PDB entry 4AG4 | X-ray diffraction, 2.80 A resolution | chains A and L of the 3 polymer chains in the assembly

== Chain A ==
Protein: Epithelial discoidin domain-containing receptor 1
Source organism: Homo sapiens
Notes: EC 2.7.10.1
UniProtKB: Q08345 (DDR1_HUMAN); residue numbers follow UniProt; this construct covers 29-367
Amino-acid sequence (351 residues; row label = number of the first residue in the row):
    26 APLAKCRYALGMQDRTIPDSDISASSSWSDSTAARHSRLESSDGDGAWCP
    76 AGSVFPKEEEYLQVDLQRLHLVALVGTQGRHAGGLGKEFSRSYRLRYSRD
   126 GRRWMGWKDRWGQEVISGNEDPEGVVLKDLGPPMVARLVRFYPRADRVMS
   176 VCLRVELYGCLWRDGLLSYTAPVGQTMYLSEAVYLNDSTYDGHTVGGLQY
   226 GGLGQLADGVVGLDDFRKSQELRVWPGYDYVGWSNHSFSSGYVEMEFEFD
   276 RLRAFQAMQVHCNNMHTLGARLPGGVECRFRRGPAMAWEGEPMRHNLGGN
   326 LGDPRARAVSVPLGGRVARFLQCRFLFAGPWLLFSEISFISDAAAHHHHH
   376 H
Disordered / not traced: 26-29, 371-376
Disulfides: Cys31-Cys185, Cys74-Cys177, Cys303-Cys348
Covalently attached groups: N-acetylglucosamine (NAG) linked to Asn211, Asn260
Differences from the reference sequence: expression tag (26-28, 368-376)
Ion coordination: Ca2+ site 1: Asn211, Gln230, Tyr253, Tyr255; Ca2+ site 2: Gln230, Asp233, Val235, Ser360, Glu361
From the paper describing this entry:
  - post-translational modification sites: Asn211, Asn260
  - Ca2+ coordination: Asp233, Glu361
  - contacts within the chain: Leu94-Trp187, Arg124-Asp216 (salt bridge), Val160-Trp187, Trp187-Leu191, Trp187-Leu228, Trp187-Ala232, Met318-Arg341
  - self-association interface (contacts with another copy of this molecule); pairs are residue here / residue on that copy: Leu99-Leu247, Leu152-Leu247, Tyr183, Leu247, Arg248
  - mutagenesis - R32E, L152E: abolished signaling
  - mutagenesis - L247E/R248E: unchanged signaling
  - mutagenesis - R32E, L152E, L247E/R248E: unchanged expression
  - mutagenesis - R32E: unchanged binding to collagen
  - mutagenesis - M318V/N321A/N325S: abolished binding to mAbs 1F7 and 1F10
  - mutagenesis - R341H/A343G: decreased expression

== Chain L ==
Protein: Monoclonal antibody 3E3 light chain
Source organism: Mus musculus
Notes: antibody fragment or engineered binder
Amino-acid sequence (213 residues; each row starts with the number of its first residue; note: 1 number in that range is skipped by the numbering (no residue carries it; nothing is unmodelled there)):
     1 DIQLTQSPALMSASPGEKVTMTCSASSSVT
    32 FMYWYQQKPRSSPKPWIYLTSNLASGVPARFSGSGSGTSYSLTISSMEAE
    82 DAATYYCQQWSSNPYTFGGGTKLELKRADAAPTVSIFPPSSEQLTSGGAS
   132 VVCFLNNFYPKDINVKWKIDGSERQNGVLNSWTDQDSKDSTYSMSSTLTL
   182 TKDEYERHNSYTCEATHKTSTSPIVKSFNRNEC
Disordered / not traced: 213-214
Disulfides: Cys23-Cys88, Cys134-Cys194

== How chain A and chain L interact ==
Pairs across the interface (14; chain A residue first):
  Gln281(A) with Tyr34(L), hydrogen bond; Trp91(L), hydrogen bond (side chain-backbone)
  Ala282(A) with Leu50(L), hydrophobic
  Gln284(A) with Phe32(L)
  His320(A) with Tyr49(L); Asn53(L), hydrogen bond
  Ser335(A) with Phe32(L); Leu50(L)
  Val336(A) with Leu50(L)
  Pro337(A) with Tyr49(L), hydrophobic; Leu50(L)
  Ile365(A) with Thr30(L); Phe32(L), hydrophobic
  Asp367(A) with Tyr96(L)
Interface features reported in the paper:
  - epitope / paratope residues, chain A: Gln281(A), Ala282(A), Ser335(A), Pro337(A), Ile365(A)
  - epitope / paratope residues, chain L: Thr30(L), Phe32(L), Tyr34(L), Tyr49(L), Leu50(L)

== Overview ==
9 residues of chain A and 8 residues of chain L are in contact, with 3 hydrogen bonds. Polar pairs include
Gln281(A)-Tyr34(L), Gln281(A)-Trp91(L) and His320(A)-Asn53(L). The paper reports that R32E and L152E of chain
A abolish signaling; epitope/paratope residues Gln281(A), Ala282(A) and Thr30(L) among others; 5 substitutions
were tested in all.
Chain A is Epithelial discoidin domain-containing receptor 1 (Homo sapiens) and chain L is Monoclonal antibody
3E3 light chain (Mus musculus); the structure, Crystal structure of a DDR1-Fab complex, was determined by
X-ray diffraction.
